Entry 5G0R (X-ray diffraction, 1.25 A resolution); this record covers chains E and F of the 6 polymer chains in the assembly.

Chain E:
Protein: Methyl-coenzyme M reductase I subunit beta
Organism: Methanothermobacter marburgensis
Notes: EC 2.8.4.1
UniProtKB: P11560 (MCRB_METTM); residues 1-443 here = UniProt positions 1-443
Sequence (443 residues; each row starts with the number of its first residue):
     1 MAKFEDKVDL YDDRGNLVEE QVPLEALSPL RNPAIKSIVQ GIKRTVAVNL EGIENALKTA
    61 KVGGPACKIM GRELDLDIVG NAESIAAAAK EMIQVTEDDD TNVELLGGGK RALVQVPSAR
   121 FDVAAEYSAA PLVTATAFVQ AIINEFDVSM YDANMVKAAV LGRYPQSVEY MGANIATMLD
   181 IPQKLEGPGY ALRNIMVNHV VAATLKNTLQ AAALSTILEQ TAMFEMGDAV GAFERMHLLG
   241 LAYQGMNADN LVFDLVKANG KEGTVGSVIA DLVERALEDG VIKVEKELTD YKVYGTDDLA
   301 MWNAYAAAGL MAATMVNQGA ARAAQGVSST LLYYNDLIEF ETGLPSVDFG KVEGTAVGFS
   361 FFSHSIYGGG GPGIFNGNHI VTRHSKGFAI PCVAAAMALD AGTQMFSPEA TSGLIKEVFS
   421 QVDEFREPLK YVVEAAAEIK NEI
Not modelled in the structure: 1
Ion coordination: Mg2+ site 1: D99, T101; Mg2+ site 2 near D147 (its only coordinating residue here)
Ligand contacts:
  - factor 430 (F43): S365, I366, Y367
  - Coenzyme B (TP7): F361, F362, Y367, G368, G369, H379, I380, V381

Chain F:
Protein: Methyl-coenzyme M reductase I subunit gamma
Organism: Methanothermobacter marburgensis
Notes: EC 2.8.4.1
UniProtKB: P11562 (MCRG_METTM); residues 1-249 here = UniProt positions 1-249
Sequence (249 residues; each row starts with the number of its first residue):
     1 MAQYYPGTTK VAQNRRNFCN PEYELEKLRE ISDEDVVKIL GHRAPGEEYP SVHPPLEEMD
    61 EPEDAIREMV EPIDGAKAGD RVRYIQFTDS MYFAPAQPYV RSRAYLCRYR GADAGTLSGR
   121 QIIETRERDL EKISKELLET EFFDPARSGV RGKSVHGHSL RLDEDGMMFD MLRRQIYNKD
   181 TGRVEMVKNQ IGDELDEPVD LGEPLDEETL MEKTTIYRVD GEAYRDDVEA VEIMQRIHVL
   241 RSQGGFNLE
Not modelled in the structure: 1
Ion coordination: Mg2+ near E30 (its only coordinating residue here)
Ligand contacts: factor 430 (F43): L117, S118, G119, R120, K153, S154, V155, H156, G157, H158

Chain E / chain F interface:
Contacting residue pairs - 124 pairs, chain E then chain F:
  D13(E) - A65(F)
  R14(E) - D64(F)
  R14(E) - A65(F)
  R14(E) - E68(F)  salt bridge
  K206(E) - D64(F)
  K206(E) - R67(F)  hydrogen bond (backbone-side chain)
  N207(E) - D64(F)
  T208(E) - D64(F)  hydrogen bond
  T208(E) - I66(F)
  T208(E) - R67(F)
  L209(E) - I66(F)  hydrophobic
  A232(E) - L248(F)
  F233(E) - G244(F)
  F233(E) - G245(F)
  F233(E) - F246(F)
  F233(E) - N247(F)
  F233(E) - L248(F)  hydrophobic
  M236(E) - L248(F)  hydrophobic
  F253(E) - A65(F)  hydrophobic
  F253(E) - M69(F)  hydrophobic
  V256(E) - M69(F)  hydrophobic
  V256(E) - V70(F)  hydrophobic
  K257(E) - M69(F)
  N259(E) - R110(F)
  G260(E) - M69(F)
  G260(E) - V70(F)
  G260(E) - E71(F)  hydrogen bond (backbone-backbone)
  G260(E) - R110(F)  hydrogen bond (backbone-side chain)
  K261(E) - M69(F)
  K261(E) - E71(F)
  K261(E) - R110(F)  hydrogen bond (backbone-side chain)
  E262(E) - R110(F)  hydrogen bond (backbone-side chain)
  G263(E) - R110(F)  hydrogen bond (backbone-side chain)
  T264(E) - L106(F)
  T264(E) - C107(F)  hydrogen bond (side chain-backbone)
  T264(E) - Y109(F)
  T264(E) - R110(F)
  V265(E) - L106(F)  hydrogen bond (backbone-backbone)
  G266(E) - L106(F)  hydrogen bond (backbone-backbone)
  E285(E) - R236(F)  salt bridge
  K286(E) - E232(F)  salt bridge
  L288(E) - E229(F)
  L288(E) - E232(F)
  L288(E) - I233(F)  hydrophobic
  T289(E) - T8(F)
  T289(E) - E229(F)  hydrogen bond
  Y291(E) - Q3(F)
  Y291(E) - Y5(F)
  Y291(E) - P6(F)
  Y291(E) - I233(F)  hydrophobic
  K292(E) - Q3(F)  hydrogen bond (backbone-side chain)
  V293(E) - I233(F)  hydrophobic
  V293(E) - R236(F)
  Y294(E) - Q3(F)
  Y294(E) - R236(F)  hydrogen bond (backbone-side chain)
  L299(E) - L248(F)
  L299(E) - E249(F)
  M315(E) - I66(F)  hydrophobic
  M315(E) - V70(F)
  V316(E) - V70(F)
  N317(E) - R110(F)
  N317(E) - G111(F)  hydrogen bond (side chain-backbone)
  N317(E) - A112(F)  hydrogen bond (side chain-backbone)
  G319(E) - V70(F)
  A320(E) - V70(F)
  A320(E) - E71(F)
  A320(E) - P72(F)
  A320(E) - I73(F)  hydrogen bond (backbone-backbone)
  A320(E) - A76(F)
  A320(E) - R110(F)
  A321(E) - A76(F)
  A321(E) - G111(F)
  A321(E) - R126(F)  hydrogen bond (backbone-side chain)
  R322(E) - L56(F)
  R322(E) - E61(F)  salt bridge
  R322(E) - R67(F)  hydrogen bond (side chain-backbone)
  R322(E) - V70(F)  hydrogen bond (side chain-backbone)
  R322(E) - P72(F)
  R322(E) - R126(F)  hydrogen bond (backbone-side chain)
  Q325(E) - V82(F)
  Q325(E) - D113(F)  hydrogen bond
  Q325(E) - E124(F)  hydrogen bond
  G326(E) - D113(F)
  S329(E) - L106(F)
  S329(E) - D113(F)
  S329(E) - A114(F)  hydrogen bond (side chain-backbone)
  Y333(E) - Y99(F)
  Y333(E) - S102(F)
  Y333(E) - L106(F)  hydrophobic
  Y333(E) - A114(F)
  Y333(E) - T116(F)  hydrogen bond
  D336(E) - R103(F)  salt bridge
  L337(E) - R103(F)
  L337(E) - C107(F)  hydrophobic
  E339(E) - I237(F)
  E339(E) - R241(F)  salt bridge
  F340(E) - Y4(F)
  F340(E) - Y5(F)  hydrophobic
  F340(E) - P6(F)
  F340(E) - R103(F)
  F340(E) - M234(F)  hydrophobic
  E341(E) - A2(F)
  E341(E) - Q3(F)  hydrogen bond (side chain-backbone)
  E341(E) - Y4(F)  hydrogen bond (side chain-backbone)
  G343(E) - R236(F)  hydrogen bond (backbone-side chain)
  G343(E) - I237(F)
  G343(E) - L240(F)
  L344(E) - I237(F)
  F349(E) - R241(F)
  F349(E) - G244(F)
  F349(E) - G245(F)
  F349(E) - L248(F)  hydrophobic
  G350(E) - R241(F)
  E353(E) - R241(F)  salt bridge
  H364(E) - D113(F)  salt bridge
  H364(E) - E124(F)  salt bridge
  A398(E) - R67(F)  hydrogen bond (backbone-side chain)
  L399(E) - R67(F)
  A401(E) - H53(F)
  A401(E) - L56(F)  hydrophobic
  A401(E) - M59(F)
  G402(E) - V52(F)
  G402(E) - H53(F)
  T403(E) - R126(F)
Interface residues without a listed pair, chain E (66 interface residues in all): L205, G295, A300, Q318, A323, S328, T330, P345, S346, D400
Interface residues without a listed pair, chain F (55 interface residues in all): C19, P62, E63, R108

Overview:
The interface between chain E and chain F involves 66 residues on one side and 55 on the other, with 28
hydrogen bonds and 9 salt bridges. Polar pairs include R14(E)-E68(F), E285(E)-R236(F) and K286(E)-E232(F).
Factor 430 is bound between chain E and chain F.
Here chain E is Methyl-coenzyme M reductase I subunit beta and chain F is Methyl-coenzyme M reductase I
subunit gamma, both from Methanothermobacter marburgensis. Entry 5G0R (Methyl-coenzyme M reductase I from
methanothermobacter marburgensis exposed to 3-nitrooxypropanol) was determined by X-ray diffraction.
